PDB entry 3P43 | X-ray diffraction, 2.10 A resolution | chain A

== Chain A ==
Name: Putative uncharacterized protein
From: Methanosarcina barkeri str. Fusaro
Reference sequence: Q46AP6 (Q46AP6_METBF); numbering as in UniProt (aligned over 1-151)
Sequence (152 residues; row label = number of the first residue in the row; numbering starts at 0):
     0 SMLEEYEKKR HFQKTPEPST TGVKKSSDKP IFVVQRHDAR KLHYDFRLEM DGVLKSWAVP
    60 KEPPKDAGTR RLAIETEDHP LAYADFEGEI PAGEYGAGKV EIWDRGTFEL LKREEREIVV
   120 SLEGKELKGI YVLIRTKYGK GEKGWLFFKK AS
Unresolved in the structure: 0-26, 139
Differences from the reference sequence: expression tag (0)
Ion coordination: Mn2+: His36, His42, Asp44 (together with phosphate ion)
Reported in the primary citation:
  - Mn2+ coordination: His36, His42, Asp44
  - catalytic residues: His36, His42, Asp44
  - catalytic residues: Arg46, His78, Tyr82 (proposed by the authors, not directly observed)
  - conformationally variable residues (loop rearrangement): Ala91 to Ala96
  - contacts within the chain: His36-Gly95 (hydrogen bond), His36-Ala96 (hydrogen bond)
  - mutagenesis - H36A, H42A, D44A, R46A, H78A, Y82A: decreased catalytic activity

== In short ==
The Mn2+ site is built by His36, His42 and Asp44. The paper reports catalytic residues His36, His42 and Asp44
among others; H36A, H42A and D44A, among others, reduce catalytic activity; 6 substitutions were tested in
all.
Chain A is Putative uncharacterized protein (Methanosarcina barkeri str. Fusaro); the structure, Structure and
Activities of Archaeal Members of the LigD 3' Phosphoesterase DNA Repair Enzyme Superfamily, was determined by
X-ray diffraction, deposited together with 3P4H.
